Entry 4N8D (X-ray diffraction, 1.65 A resolution); this record covers chains A and B.

[Chain A (and B)]
Name: Dipeptidyl peptidase 4
Source organism: Homo sapiens
Notes: EC 3.4.14.5; chain B of this document is another copy of the same molecule, construct and numbering; everything in this record applies to it too
UniProtKB: P27487 (DPP4_HUMAN); residues 39-766 here = UniProt positions 39-766
Sequence (740 residues; numbered 39 to 778; the number before each row is that of its first residue):
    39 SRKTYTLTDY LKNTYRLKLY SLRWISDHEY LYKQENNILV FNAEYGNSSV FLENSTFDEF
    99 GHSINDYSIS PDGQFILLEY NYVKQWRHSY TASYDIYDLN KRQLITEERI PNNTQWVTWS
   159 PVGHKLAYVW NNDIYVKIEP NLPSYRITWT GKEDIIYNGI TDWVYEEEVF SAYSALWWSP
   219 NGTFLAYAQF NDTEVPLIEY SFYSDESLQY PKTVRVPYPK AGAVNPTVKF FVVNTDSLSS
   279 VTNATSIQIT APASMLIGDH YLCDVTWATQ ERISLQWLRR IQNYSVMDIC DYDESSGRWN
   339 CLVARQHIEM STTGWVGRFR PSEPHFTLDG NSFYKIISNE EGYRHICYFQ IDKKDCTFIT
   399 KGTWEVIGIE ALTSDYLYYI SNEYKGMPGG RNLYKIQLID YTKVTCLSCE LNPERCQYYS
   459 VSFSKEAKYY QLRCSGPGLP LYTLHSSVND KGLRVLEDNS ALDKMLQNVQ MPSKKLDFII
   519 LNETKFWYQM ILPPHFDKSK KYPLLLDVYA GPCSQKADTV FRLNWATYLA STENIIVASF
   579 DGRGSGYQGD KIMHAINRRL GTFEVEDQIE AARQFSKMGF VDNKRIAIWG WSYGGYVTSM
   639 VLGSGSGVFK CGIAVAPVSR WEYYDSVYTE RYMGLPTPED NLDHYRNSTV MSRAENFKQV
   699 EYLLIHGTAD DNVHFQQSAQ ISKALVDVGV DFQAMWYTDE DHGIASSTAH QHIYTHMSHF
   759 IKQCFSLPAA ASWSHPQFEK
Unresolved in the structure: 39, 767-778 (chain B: 39, 773-778)
Differences from the reference sequence: conflict I437 (Ser in P27487); expression tag (767-778)
Disulfides: C328-C339, C385-C394, C444-C447, C454-C472, C649-C762
Covalently attached groups: N-acetylglucosamine (NAG) linked to N85, N150, N219, N229, N281, N321, N520
Residues lining bound ligands: syn-7aa (2KS; 1-(cis-1-phenyl-4-{[(2E)-3-phenylprop-2-en-1-yl]oxy}cyclohexyl)methanamine): R125, E205, E206, S209, F357, R358, Y547, S630, Y631, V656, Y662, Y666, N710, V711, H740

[Interface between chain A and chain B]
Contacting residue pairs (114; chain A residue first):
  P234(A) - Y248(B)
  L235(A) - Y248(B)
  I236(A) - P249(B)
  E237(A) - S239(B)
  E237(A) - T251(B)  hydrogen bond
  E237(A) - R253(B)  salt bridge
  S239(A) - E237(B)
  S239(A) - Y238(B)
  Y241(A) - F713(B)
  Y241(A) - Q714(B)
  Y241(A) - A717(B)  hydrophobic
  Y241(A) - Q718(B)  hydrogen bond (backbone-side chain)
  S242(A) - Q718(B)  hydrogen bond (backbone-side chain)
  S242(A) - K721(B)  hydrogen bond (backbone-side chain)
  D243(A) - Q718(B)
  E244(A) - R658(B)  salt bridge
  E244(A) - Y661(B)  hydrogen bond (backbone-side chain)
  E244(A) - M689(B)
  E244(A) - Q718(B)
  S245(A) - R658(B)
  L246(A) - Y661(B)
  L246(A) - Q714(B)  hydrogen bond (backbone-side chain)
  Q247(A) - K258(B)
  Q247(A) - A259(B)  hydrogen bond (side chain-backbone)
  Q247(A) - E660(B)  hydrogen bond (side chain-backbone)
  Q247(A) - Y661(B)
  Q247(A) - Q714(B)  hydrogen bond (backbone-side chain)
  Y248(A) - P234(B)
  Y248(A) - L235(B)
  Y248(A) - Y256(B)  hydrogen bond (side chain-backbone)
  Y248(A) - P257(B)
  Y248(A) - K258(B)  hydrogen bond (side chain-backbone)
  Y248(A) - A261(B)
  P249(A) - I236(B)
  P249(A) - Q714(B)
  T251(A) - E237(B)  hydrogen bond
  R253(A) - E237(B)  salt bridge
  R253(A) - R253(B)
  Y256(A) - Y248(B)  hydrogen bond (backbone-side chain)
  P257(A) - Y248(B)
  K258(A) - Q247(B)
  K258(A) - Y248(B)  hydrogen bond (backbone-side chain)
  A259(A) - Q247(B)  hydrogen bond (backbone-side chain)
  A261(A) - Y248(B)
  R658(A) - E244(B)  salt bridge
  R658(A) - S245(B)
  E660(A) - Q247(B)  hydrogen bond (backbone-side chain)
  Y661(A) - E244(B)  hydrogen bond (side chain-backbone)
  Y661(A) - L246(B)
  Y661(A) - Q247(B)
  M689(A) - E244(B)
  K696(A) - S772(B)
  L702(A) - W734(B)  hydrophobic
  F713(A) - Y241(B)
  F713(A) - W734(B)
  Q714(A) - Y241(B)
  Q714(A) - L246(B)  hydrogen bond (side chain-backbone)
  Q714(A) - Q247(B)  hydrogen bond (side chain-backbone)
  Q714(A) - P249(B)
  S716(A) - W734(B)
  A717(A) - Y241(B)  hydrophobic
  A717(A) - W734(B)
  A717(A) - T736(B)  hydrogen bond (backbone-side chain)
  Q718(A) - Y241(B)  hydrogen bond (side chain-backbone)
  Q718(A) - S242(B)  hydrogen bond (side chain-backbone)
  Q718(A) - D243(B)  hydrogen bond (side chain-backbone)
  Q718(A) - E244(B)
  S720(A) - W734(B)  hydrogen bond
  S720(A) - T736(B)  hydrogen bond
  K721(A) - S242(B)  hydrogen bond (side chain-backbone)
  K721(A) - T736(B)
  K721(A) - D737(B)
  V724(A) - Y735(B)  hydrophobic
  V724(A) - T746(B)
  V724(A) - A747(B)  hydrophobic
  V724(A) - H750(B)
  D725(A) - T746(B)  hydrogen bond
  V728(A) - H750(B)  hydrogen bond (backbone-side chain)
  D729(A) - H750(B)
  D729(A) - H754(B)  salt bridge
  D729(A) - H757(B)  salt bridge
  F730(A) - M733(B)
  F730(A) - H750(B)
  F730(A) - H754(B)
  Q731(A) - Q731(B)
  Q731(A) - H754(B)
  A732(A) - A732(B)
  A732(A) - W734(B)  hydrophobic
  M733(A) - F730(B)
  M733(A) - W734(B)
  W734(A) - L702(B)  hydrophobic
  W734(A) - F713(B)
  W734(A) - S716(B)
  W734(A) - A717(B)
  W734(A) - S720(B)  hydrogen bond
  W734(A) - A732(B)  hydrophobic
  W734(A) - M733(B)
  W734(A) - W734(B)
  Y735(A) - V724(B)  hydrophobic
  T736(A) - A717(B)  hydrogen bond (side chain-backbone)
  T736(A) - S720(B)  hydrogen bond
  T736(A) - K721(B)
  D737(A) - K721(B)
  T746(A) - V724(B)
  T746(A) - D725(B)  hydrogen bond
  A747(A) - V724(B)  hydrophobic
  H750(A) - V724(B)
  H750(A) - V728(B)  hydrogen bond (side chain-backbone)
  H750(A) - D729(B)
  H750(A) - F730(B)
  H754(A) - D729(B)  salt bridge
  H754(A) - F730(B)
  H754(A) - Q731(B)
  H757(A) - D729(B)  salt bridge
Also at the interface, not in a pair above, chain A (53 interface residues in all): Y238, T687
Also at the interface, not in a pair above, chain B (53 interface residues in all): T687

[In short]
The chain A/chain B interface involves 53 residues from each chain, with 33 hydrogen bonds and 8 salt bridges.
Among the polar pairs are E237(A)-R253(B), E244(A)-R658(B) and D729(A)-H754(B). Bound to chain A: syn-7aa.
Both chains are Dipeptidyl peptidase 4 (Homo sapiens). Entry 4N8D (DPP4 complexed with syn-7aa) was determined
by X-ray diffraction, deposited together with 4N8E.
